8XJ7 - chains A and B of the 7 polymer chains in the assembly; structure by electron microscopy, 2.74 A resolution.

# Chain A (and B)
Molecule: Monkeypox virus E5
Organism: Monkeypox virus
Notes: chain B of this document is another copy of the same molecule, construct and numbering; everything in this record applies to it too
UniProt: Q5IXS3 (Q5IXS3_MONPV); residue numbers follow UniProt; this construct covers 1-785
Amino-acid sequence (785 residues; numbered 1 to 785; the number before each row is that of its first residue):
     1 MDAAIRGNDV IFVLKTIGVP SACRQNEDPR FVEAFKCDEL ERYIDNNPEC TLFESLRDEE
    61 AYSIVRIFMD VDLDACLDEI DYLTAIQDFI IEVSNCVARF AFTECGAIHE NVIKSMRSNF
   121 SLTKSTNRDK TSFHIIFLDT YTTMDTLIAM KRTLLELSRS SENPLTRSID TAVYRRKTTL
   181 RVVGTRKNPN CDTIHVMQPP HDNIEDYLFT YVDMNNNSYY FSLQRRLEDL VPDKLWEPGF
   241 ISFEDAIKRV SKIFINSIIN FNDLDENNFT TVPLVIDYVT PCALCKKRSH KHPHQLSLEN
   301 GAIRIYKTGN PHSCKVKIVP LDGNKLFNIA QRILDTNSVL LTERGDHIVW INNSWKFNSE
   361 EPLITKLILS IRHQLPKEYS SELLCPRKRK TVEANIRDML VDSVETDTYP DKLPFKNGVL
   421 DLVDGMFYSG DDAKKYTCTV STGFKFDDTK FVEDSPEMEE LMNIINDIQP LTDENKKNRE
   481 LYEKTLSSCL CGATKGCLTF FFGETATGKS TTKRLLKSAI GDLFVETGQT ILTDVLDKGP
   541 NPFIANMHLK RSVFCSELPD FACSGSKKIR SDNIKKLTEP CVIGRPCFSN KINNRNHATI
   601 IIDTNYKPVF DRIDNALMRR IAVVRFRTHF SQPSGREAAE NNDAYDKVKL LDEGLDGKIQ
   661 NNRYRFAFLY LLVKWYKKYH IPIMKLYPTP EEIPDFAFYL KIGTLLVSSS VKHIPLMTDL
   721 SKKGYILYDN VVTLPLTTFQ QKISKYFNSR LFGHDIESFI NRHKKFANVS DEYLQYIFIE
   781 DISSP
Unresolved in the structure: 1-323, 701-785 (chain B: 1-323, 765-771, 783-785)
Ion coordination: Mg2+: Ser-510 (together with AMP-PNP)
Residues lining bound ligands: AMP-PNP (ANP; phosphoaminophosphonic acid-adenylate ester): Ile-464, Asp-467, Ile-468, Glu-504, Thr-505, Ala-506, Thr-507, Gly-508, Lys-509, Ser-510, Thr-511, Arg-514, Asn-605, Phe-630, Leu-650, Leu-651, Asp-652, Leu-655, Asp-656
From the paper describing this entry:
  - conformationally variable residues (loop rearrangement, order/disorder transition): Val-535 to Pro-542, Pro-580 to Arg-595
  - binding site for the 70-nt DNA strand: Arg-585, Phe-588
  - binding site for AMP-PNP: Thr-505, Thr-507, Lys-509, Ser-510, Thr-511, Asn-605, Arg-619, Arg-620, Phe-630, Asp-652, Leu-655
  - Mg2+ coordination: Ser-510
  - mutagenesis - R585A (less than 3%), F588A (less than 3%): decreased catalytic activity on forked DNA
  - mutagenesis - T511A: unchanged catalytic activity
  - mutagenesis - T505A (40%-60%), T507A (40%-60%), K509A, S510A, N605A, R619A/R620A, F630A, L655A (40%-60%): decreased catalytic activity

# How chain A and chain B interact
Pairs across the interface (64; chain A residue first):
  Asn-352(A) with Val-401(B)
  Glu-361(A) with His-347(B), salt bridge
  Thr-365(A) with Asp-398(B)
  Lys-366(A) with Arg-397(B); Asp-398(B); Leu-400(B), hydrogen bond (side chain-backbone); Val-401(B)
  Leu-369(A) with Phe-327(B), hydrophobic; Asp-398(B); Met-399(B), hydrophobic
  Arg-372(A) with Phe-327(B)
  Leu-384(A) with Phe-327(B); Asn-395(B)
  Pro-386(A) with Thr-391(B); Asn-395(B)
  Arg-387(A) with Thr-391(B), hydrogen bond
  Arg-389(A) with Asn-395(B), hydrogen bond; Asp-398(B), salt bridge
  Lys-390(A) with Asp-398(B), salt bridge
  Thr-505(A) with Asn-615(B); Ala-616(B); Arg-619(B), hydrogen bond
  Ser-510(A) with Glu-579(B)
  Lys-513(A) with Glu-579(B), salt bridge
  Glu-526(A) with Glu-579(B); Cys-581(B); Ile-583(B); Ile-592(B)
  Gly-528(A) with Asp-537(B); Ile-583(B)
  Gln-529(A) with Asp-537(B), hydrogen bond (backbone-side chain)
  Thr-530(A) with Asp-537(B)
  Pro-542(A) with Arg-585(B); Asn-590(B); Ile-592(B), hydrophobic
  Phe-543(A) with Asp-537(B); Arg-585(B); Ile-592(B), hydrophobic
  Asn-546(A) with Asn-590(B); Ile-592(B)
  Glu-557(A) with Asp-572(B); Lys-575(B); Lys-576(B)
  Pro-559(A) with Asp-572(B)
  Asp-560(A) with Arg-612(B), salt bridge
  Pro-586(A) with Asn-590(B)
  Cys-587(A) with Arg-585(B); Asn-590(B), hydrogen bond (backbone-side chain)
  Phe-588(A) with Phe-588(B), hydrophobic
  Asn-605(A) with Lys-575(B); Asp-614(B)
  Tyr-606(A) with Arg-612(B), hydrogen bond; Asp-614(B), hydrogen bond
  Gln-632(A) with Lys-685(B), hydrogen bond; Tyr-687(B)
  Asn-641(A) with Val-707(B); Ser-708(B)
  Asn-642(A) with Ser-708(B)
  Asp-643(A) with Ser-708(B), hydrogen bond (backbone-side chain)
  Leu-651(A) with Lys-685(B)
  Glu-653(A) with Ile-683(B); Lys-685(B); Tyr-687(B), hydrogen bond
  Gly-654(A) with Ile-683(B)
Also at the interface, not in a pair above, chain A (43 interface residues in all): Ile-351, Pro-362, Ala-506, Arg-514, Thr-527, Ser-556, Ala-638
Also at the interface, not in a pair above, chain B (38 interface residues in all): Asn-324, Gln-331, Leu-341, Ala-394, Gly-539, Pro-580, Ser-589, Gly-703

# Overview
43 residues of chain A and 38 residues of chain B are in contact, with 11 hydrogen bonds and 5 salt bridges.
Polar contacts include Glu-361(A)/His-347(B), Arg-389(A)/Asp-398(B) and Lys-390(A)/Asp-398(B). From the paper:
a binding site for AMP-PNP at Thr-505(A), Thr-507(A) and Lys-509(A) among others; T505A, T507A and K509A of
chain A, among others, reduce catalytic activity; 11 substitutions were tested in all.
Both chains are Monkeypox virus E5 (Monkeypox virus). Entry 8XJ7 (The Cryo-EM structure of MPXV E5 in complex
with DNA) was determined by electron microscopy, deposited together with 8XIF, 8XIG, 8XJ6 and 8XJ8.
